Entry 1YAO (X-ray diffraction, 1.80 A resolution); this record covers chain A.

== Chain A ==
Protein: Lysozyme
Organism: Homo sapiens
Notes: EC 3.2.1.17
Reference sequence: P61626 (LYSC_HUMAN); residues 1-130 here correspond to UniProt positions 19-148 (UniProt number = residue number + 18)
Sequence (130 residues; row label = number of the first residue in the row):
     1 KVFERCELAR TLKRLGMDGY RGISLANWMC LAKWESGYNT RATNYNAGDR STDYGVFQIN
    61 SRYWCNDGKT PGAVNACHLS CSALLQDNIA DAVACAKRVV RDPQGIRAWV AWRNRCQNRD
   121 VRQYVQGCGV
Cystine bridges: C6-C128, C30-C116, C65-C81, C77-C95
Construct notes: engineered mutation V56 (Ile74 in P61626)
Bound ions: Na+: S61, C65, V74
Swiss-Prot annotation at these positions:
  - active site: E35, D53

== Overview ==
The Na+ site is built by S61, C65 and V74. From UniProt: active-site residues E35 and D53.
Chain A is Lysozyme (Homo sapiens); the structure, Contribution of hydrophobic residues to the stability of
human lysozyme: calorimetric studies and X-ray structural analysis ..., was determined by X-ray diffraction,
deposited together with 1YAM, 1YAN, 1YAP and 1YAQ.
